PDB entry 8BM0 | electron microscopy, 3.40 A resolution | chains I and T of the 21 polymer chains in the assembly

[Chain I (and T)]
Name: Chaperonin GroEL
From: Escherichia coli
Notes: EC 5.6.1.7; chain T of this document is another copy of the same molecule, construct and numbering; everything in this record applies to it too
UniProt: P0A6F5 (CH60_ECOLI); residue numbers follow UniProt; this construct covers 1-548
Sequence (548 residues; numbered 1 to 548; the number before each row is that of its first residue):
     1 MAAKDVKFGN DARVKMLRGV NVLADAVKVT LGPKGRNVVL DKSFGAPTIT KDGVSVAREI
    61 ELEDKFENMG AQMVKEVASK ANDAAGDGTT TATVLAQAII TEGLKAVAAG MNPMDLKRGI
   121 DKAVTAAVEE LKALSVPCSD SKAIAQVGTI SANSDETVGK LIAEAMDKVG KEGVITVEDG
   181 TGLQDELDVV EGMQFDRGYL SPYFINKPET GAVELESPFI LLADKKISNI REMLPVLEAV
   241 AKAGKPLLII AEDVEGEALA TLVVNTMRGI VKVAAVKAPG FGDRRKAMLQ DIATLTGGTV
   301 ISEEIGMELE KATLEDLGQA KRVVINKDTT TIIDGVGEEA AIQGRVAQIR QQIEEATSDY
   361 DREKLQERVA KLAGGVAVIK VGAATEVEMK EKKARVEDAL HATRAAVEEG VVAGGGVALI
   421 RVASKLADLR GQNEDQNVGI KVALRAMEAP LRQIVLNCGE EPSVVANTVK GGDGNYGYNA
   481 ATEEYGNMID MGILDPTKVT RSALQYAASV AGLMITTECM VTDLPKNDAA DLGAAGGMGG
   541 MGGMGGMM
Unresolved in the structure: 1, 526-548
Metal / ion sites: K+: T30, K51, T90 (together with ATP); Mg2+: D87 (together with ATP)
Residues lining bound ligands: ATP (adenosine-5'-triphosphate): T30, L31, G32, P33, K51, D52, G53, V54, D87, G88, T89, T90, T91, I150, S151, S154, D398, G414, G415, G416, I454, Y478, N479, A480, A481, M488, I493, D495

[Interface between chain I and chain T]
Contacting residue pairs (10; chain I residue first):
  R452(I) - E461(T)  salt bridge
  E461(I) - R452(T)  salt bridge
  E461(I) - S463(T)
  E461(I) - N467(T)
  S463(I) - E461(T)  hydrogen bond
  S463(I) - V464(T)
  V464(I) - S463(T)
  V464(I) - V464(T)
  V464(I) - N467(T)
  N467(I) - V464(T)

[Overview]
The chain I/chain T interface involves 5 residues from each chain, with 1 hydrogen bond and 2 salt bridges.
Polar contacts include R452(I)-E461(T) and S463(I)-E461(T). Ligands of chain I: ATP. The K+ site is built by
T30(I), K51(I) and T90(I).
Both chains are Chaperonin GroEL (Escherichia coli). Entry 8BM0 (Structure of GroEL:GroES-ATP complex plunge
frozen 200 ms after reaction initiation) was determined by electron microscopy, deposited together with 8BKZ,
8BM1, 8BMO and 8BMT.
